6TDW - chains H and M of the 7 polymer chains in the assembly; structure by electron microscopy, 3.80 A resolution.

# Chain H
Molecule: subunit d
From: Euglena gracilis
Sequence (476 residues; each row starts with the number of its first residue):
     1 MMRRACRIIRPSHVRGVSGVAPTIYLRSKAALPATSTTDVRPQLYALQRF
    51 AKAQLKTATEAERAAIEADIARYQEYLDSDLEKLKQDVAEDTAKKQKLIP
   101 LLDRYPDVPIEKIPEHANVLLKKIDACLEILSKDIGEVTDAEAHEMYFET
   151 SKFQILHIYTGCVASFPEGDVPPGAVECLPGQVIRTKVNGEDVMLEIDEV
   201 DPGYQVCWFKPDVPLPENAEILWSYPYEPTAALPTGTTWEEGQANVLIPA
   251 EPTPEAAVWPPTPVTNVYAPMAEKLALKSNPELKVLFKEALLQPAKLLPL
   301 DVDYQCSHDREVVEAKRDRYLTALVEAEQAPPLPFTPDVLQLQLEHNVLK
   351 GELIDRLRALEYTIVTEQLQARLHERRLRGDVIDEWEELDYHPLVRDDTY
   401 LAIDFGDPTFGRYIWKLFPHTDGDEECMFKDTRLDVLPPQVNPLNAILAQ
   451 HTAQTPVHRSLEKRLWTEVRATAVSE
Disordered / not traced: 1-16, 126-258, 360-437

# Chain M
Molecule: oligomycin sensitivity conferrring protein (OSCP)
From: Euglena gracilis
Sequence (267 residues; each row starts with the number of its first residue; numbers below 1 keep their minus sign (Met-1 is residue -1)):
    -1 MHMRRAVSVFGRCRSLNGLRNYAVPSPKYIEIYQSDFSRNAYPLELLGGS
    49 HVDFAKLLYSFADQVENKKFEVYVEDFKKLDSIIAEKGPFWAEEKIFQSP
    99 TFQGLSEGFKFILGWIQSEGAIDRLENVRLAYKELVNEARKETTATVIVA
   149 KEPSGNDLAEIRKQVEELHKESPLKDYKLVLETKVDPSIGGGYILEVCNQ
   199 VVNRSAAAAAAETAALAKASAAQVDWTSLPAAPPRPSPSAPDTLIRLLGS
   249 VVDDLADADKVEQKYGA
Disordered / not traced: -1 to 221, 265

# Interface between chain H and chain M
Pairs across the interface - 19 pairs, chain H then chain M:
  Glu282(H) with Arg244(M), salt bridge
  Leu283(H) with Arg244(M)
  Phe287(H) with Leu245(M), hydrophobic
  Leu297(H) with Thr241(M)
  Leu298(H) with Leu242(M), hydrophobic
  Gln305(H) with Pro231(M)
  Cys306(H) with Ala230(M); Arg233(M)
  His308(H) with Pro228(M), hydrogen bond (side chain-backbone); Ala230(M)
  Val312(H) with Gly264(M)
  Lys316(H) with Asp257(M), salt bridge
  Arg319(H) with Asp257(M), salt bridge; Glu260(M), salt bridge
  Tyr320(H) with Leu253(M), hydrophobic; Asp257(M)
  Ala323(H) with Leu246(M)
  Leu324(H) with Leu246(M), hydrophobic
  Ala327(H) with Leu246(M), hydrophobic
Other interface residues (no listed pair), chain H (19 interface residues in all): Leu286, Ala290, Val302, Ala315
Other interface residues (no listed pair), chain M (18 interface residues in all): Leu227, Ala229, Pro232, Pro234, Pro239
From the paper, about this interface:
  - interface residues, chain M: Asp240(M), Val250(M)

# Summary
19 residues of chain H face 18 of chain M across their interface, with 1 hydrogen bond and 4 salt bridges.
Polar pairs include Glu282(H)-Arg244(M), Lys316(H)-Asp257(M) and Arg319(H)-Asp257(M). From the paper:
interface residues Asp240(M) and Val250(M).
Here chain H is subunit d and chain M is oligomycin sensitivity conferrring protein (OSCP), both from Euglena
gracilis. Entry 6TDW (Cryo-EM structure of Euglena gracilis mitochondrial ATP synthase, peripheral stalk,
rotational state 1) was determined by electron microscopy (same publication as 6TDU, 6TDV, 6TDX, 6TDY, 6TDZ
and 6TE0).
